9H8G - chains A and R of the 13 polymer chains in the assembly; structure by electron microscopy, 2.09 A resolution.

== Chain A ==
Molecule: 16S rRNA fragment
Organism: Escherichia coli
Sequence (1541 nucleotides; numbered 1 to 1542; 1 number in that range is skipped by the numbering (no residue carries it; nothing is unmodelled there); the number before each row is that of its first residue):
     1 AAAUUGAAGA GUUUGAUCAU GGCUCAGAUU GAACGCUGGC GGCAGGCCUA ACACAUGCAA
    61 GUCGAACGGU AACAGGAAGA AGCUUGCUUC UUUGCUGACG AGUGGCGGAC GGGUGAGUAA
   121 UGUCUGGGAA ACUGCCUGAU GGAGGGGGAU AACUACUGGA AACGGUAGCU AAUACCGCAU
   181 AACGUCGCAA GACCAAAGAG GGGGACCUUC GGGCCUCUUG CCAUCGGAUG UGCCCAGAUG
   241 GGAUUAGCUA GUAGGUGGGG UAACGGCUCA CCUAGGCGAC GAUCCCUAGC UGGUCUGAGA
   301 GGAUGACCAG CCACACUGGA ACUGAGACAC GGUCCAGACU CCUACGGGAG GCAGCAGUGG
   361 GGAAUAUUGC ACAAUGGGCG CAAGCCUGAU GCAGCCAUGC CGCGUGUAUG AAGAAGGCCU
   421 UCGGGUUGUA AAGUACUUUC AGCGGGGAGG AAGGGAGUAA AGUUAAUACC UUUGCUCAUU
   481 GACGUUACCC GCAGAAGAAG CACCGGCUAA CUCCGUGCCA GCAGCCXCGG UAAUACGGAG
   541 GGUGCAAGCG UUAAUCGGAA UUACUGGGCG UAAAGCGCAC GCAGGCGGUU UGUUAAGUCA
   601 GAUGUGAAAU CCCCGGGCUC AACCUGGGAA CUGCAUCUGA UACUGGCAAG CUUGAGUCUC
   661 GUAGAGGGGG GUAGAAUUCC AGGUGUAGCG GUGAAAUGCG UAGAGAUCUG GAGGAAUACC
   721 GGUGGCGAAG GCGGCCCCCU GGACGAAGAC UGACGCUCAG GUGCGAAAGC GUGGGGAGCA
   781 AACAGGAUUA GAUACCCUGG UAGUCCACGC CGUAAACGAU GUCGACUUGG AGGUUGUGCC
   841 CUUGAGGCGU GGCUUCCGGA GCUAACGCGU UAAGUCGACC GCCUGGGGAG UACGGCCGCA
   901 AGGUUAAAAC UCAAAUGAAU UGACGGGGGC
   932 CCGCACAAGC GGUGGAGCAU GUGGUUUAAU UCGAUGXAAC GCGAAGAACC UUACCUGGUC
   992 UUGACAUCCA CGGAAGUUUU CAGAGAUGAG AAUGUGCCUU CGGGAACCGU GAGACAGGUG
  1052 CUGCAUGGCU GUCGUCAGCU CGUGUUGUGA AAUGUUGGGU UAAGUCCCGC AACGAGCGCA
  1112 ACCCUUAUCC UUUGUUGCCA GCGGUCCGGC CGGGAACUCA AAGGAGACUG CCAGUGAUAA
  1172 ACUGGAGGAA GGUGGGGAUG ACGUCAAGUC AUCAUGGCCC UUACGACCAG GGCUACACAC
  1232 GUGCUACAAU GGCGCAUACA AAGAGAAGCG ACCUCGCGAG AGCAAGCGGA CCUCAUAAAG
  1292 UGCGUCGUAG UCCGGAUUGG AGUCUGCAAC UCGACUCCAU GAAGUCGGAA UCGCUAGUAA
  1352 UCGUGGAUCA GAAUGCCACG GUGAAUACGU UCCCGGCCUU GUACACACCG CCCGUXACAC
  1412 CAUGGGAGUG GGUUGCAAAA GAAGUAGGUA GCUUAACCUU CGGGAGGGCG CUUACCACUU
  1472 UGUGAUUCAU GACUGGGGUG AAGUCGUAAC AAGGUAACCG UAGGGGAACC UGCGGUUGGA
  1532 UCACCUCCUU A
Not modelled in the structure: 932-1386, 1535-1542
Modified positions: PSU (pseudouridine-5'-monophosphate) at position 516, G7M (N7-methyl-guanosine-5'-monophosphate) at position 527, 2MG (2N-methylguanosine-5'-monophosphate) at position 967, 5MC (5-methylcytidine-5'-monophosphate) at position 968, 2MG (2N-methylguanosine-5'-monophosphate) at position 1208, 4OC (4n,o2'-methylcytidine-5'-monophosphate) at position 1402, 5MC (5-methylcytidine-5'-monophosphate) at position 1407, UR3 (3-methyluridine-5'-monophoshate) at position 1498, 2MG (2N-methylguanosine-5'-monophosphate) at position 1516, MA6 (6N-dimethyladenosine-5'-monophoshate) at position 1518, MA6 (6N-dimethyladenosine-5'-monophoshate) at position 1519
Ion coordination: Mg2+ site 1: A8, A298; K+ site 1: G11, U12, G21, G22; K+ site 2: U12, C526, G7M_527, A914; Mg2+ site 2: U13, U14; Mg2+ site 3 near G21 (its only coordinating residue here); Mg2+ site 4: C48, G115; Mg2+ site 5 near A53 (its only coordinating residue here); Mg2+ site 6 near U56 (its only coordinating residue here); Mg2+ site 7: A59, U387; K+ site 3: G61, U62, G104, G105; Mg2+ site 8 near G100 (its only coordinating residue here); K+ site 4: G107, G108, G326; 43 more Mg2+ sites not listed; 27 more K+ sites not listed
Residues lining bound ligands: A1IC4 ((2S,3S)-2-[[(2S)-2-[[(2S,4S)-5-aminocarbonyloxy-4-oxidanyl-2-[[(2S,3R)-3-oxidanylpiperidin-2-yl]carbonylamino]pentanoyl]amino]-3-(1H-imidazol-4-yl)propanoyl]amino]-3-(2-chloranyl-1H-imidazol-4-yl)-3-oxidanyl-propanoic acid): U692, G693, U788, U789, G791, A792, A794, C795, C796, U1506
What the authors report for this chain:
  - binding site for A1IC4: G693, U788 to G791, A794 to C796, U1506
  - conformationally variable residues: U793
  - contacts within the chain: G926/G1505 (pi stacking)

== Chain R ==
Name: Small ribosomal subunit protein bS18
Organism: Escherichia coli
UniProtKB: P0A7T7 (RS18_ECOLI); numbering as in UniProt (aligned over 1-75)
Chain sequence (75 residues; numbered 1 to 75; the number before each row is that of its first residue):
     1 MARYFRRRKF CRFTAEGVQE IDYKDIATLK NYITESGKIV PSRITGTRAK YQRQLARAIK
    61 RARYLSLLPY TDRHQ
Not modelled in the structure: 1-18, 73-75
UniProt features mapped onto this chain:
  - modified residue: Ala-2 (N-acetylalanine)

== How chain A and chain R interact ==
Pairs across the interface (35; chain A residue first):
  A663(A) / Arg-53(R)  hydrogen bond to the phosphate
  G664(A) / Arg-53(R)  salt bridge to the phosphate
  G664(A) / Arg-57(R)  salt bridge to the phosphate
  A665(A) / Arg-57(R)  salt bridge to the phosphate
  U672(A) / Tyr-64(R)  sugar contact
  A673(A) / Tyr-64(R)  sugar contact
  A673(A) / Tyr-70(R)  hydrogen bond to the sugar
  G674(A) / Tyr-70(R)  sugar contact
  A718(A) / Lys-38(R)  base contact
  A718(A) / Arg-63(R)  base contact
  A718(A) / Tyr-70(R)  hydrogen bond to the base
  C719(A) / Lys-38(R)  sugar contact
  C719(A) / Ile-39(R)  hydrogen bond to the sugar
  C719(A) / Lys-60(R)  base contact
  C719(A) / Arg-63(R)  hydrogen bond to the base
  C720(A) / Ile-39(R)  sugar contact
  C720(A) / Pro-41(R)  sugar contact
  C720(A) / Arg-43(R)  salt bridge to the phosphate
  C720(A) / Gln-52(R)  hydrogen bond to the phosphate
  C720(A) / Ala-56(R)  sugar contact
  C720(A) / Lys-60(R)  hydrogen bond to the base
  G721(A) / Pro-41(R)  phosphate contact
  G721(A) / Ser-42(R)  hydrogen bond to the phosphate
  G721(A) / Gln-52(R)  phosphate contact
  G734(A) / Lys-60(R)  sugar contact
  C735(A) / Lys-60(R)  salt bridge to the phosphate
  C735(A) / Arg-61(R)  phosphate contact
  C736(A) / Arg-61(R)  salt bridge to the phosphate
  U834(A) / Ala-49(R)  phosphate contact
  U835(A) / Ala-49(R)  phosphate contact
  U835(A) / Lys-50(R)  hydrogen bond to the phosphate
  U835(A) / Arg-53(R)  salt bridge to the phosphate
  G836(A) / Lys-50(R)  salt bridge to the phosphate
  A845(A) / Arg-48(R)  salt bridge to the phosphate
  G846(A) / Arg-48(R)  salt bridge to the phosphate
Also at the interface, not in a pair above, chain A (19 interface residues in all): G722
Also at the interface, not in a pair above, chain R (18 interface residues in all): Val-40

== In short ==
19 residues of chain A face 18 of chain R across their interface; the contacts include 9 hydrogen bonds and 10
salt bridges. Polar contacts include A718(A)/Tyr-70(R), C719(A)/Arg-63(R) and C720(A)/Lys-60(R). Bound to
chain A: compound A1IC4. From the paper: a binding site for A1IC4 at G693(A), U788(A) and A794(A) among
others; conformational variability at U793(A).
Here chain A is 16S rRNA fragment and chain R is Small ribosomal subunit protein bS18, both from Escherichia
coli. Entry 9H8G (Complex 5 30S-GE81112) was determined by electron microscopy, deposited together with 9H9H,
9H9I, 9H9J, 9H9K, 9H9L, 9H9M and 9H9N.
